7CEG - chains A and B; structure by X-ray diffraction, 3.85 A resolution.

# Chain A
Name: Isoform C of Receptor-type tyrosine-protein phosphatase delta
Organism: Mus musculus
Notes: EC 3.1.3.48
UniProt: Q64487 (PTPRD_MOUSE), isoform Q64487-1; residues 28-408 here correspond to UniProt positions 21-401 (UniProt number = residue number - 7)
Sequence (386 residues; each row starts with the number of its first residue):
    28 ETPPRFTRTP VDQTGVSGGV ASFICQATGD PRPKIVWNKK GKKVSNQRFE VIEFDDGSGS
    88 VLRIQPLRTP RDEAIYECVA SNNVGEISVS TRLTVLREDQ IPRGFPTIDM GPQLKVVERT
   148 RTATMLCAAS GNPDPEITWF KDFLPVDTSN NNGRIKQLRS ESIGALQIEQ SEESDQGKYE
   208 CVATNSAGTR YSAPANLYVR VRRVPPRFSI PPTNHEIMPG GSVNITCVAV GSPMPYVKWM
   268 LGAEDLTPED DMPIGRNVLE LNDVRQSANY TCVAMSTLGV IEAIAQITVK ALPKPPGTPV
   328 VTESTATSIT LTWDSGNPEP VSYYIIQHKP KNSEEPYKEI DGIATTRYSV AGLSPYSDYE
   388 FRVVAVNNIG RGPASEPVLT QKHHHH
Differences from the reference sequence: expression tag (409-413)
Disulfide bonds: C52-C105, C154-C208, C254-C299
Glycans and other covalent adducts: N-acetylglucosamine (NAG) linked to N251, N296

# Chain B
Name: Neuroligin-3
Organism: Mus musculus
UniProt: Q8BYM5 (NLGN3_MOUSE); residues 37-615 here = UniProt positions 37-615
Sequence (579 residues; each row starts with the number of its first residue):
    37 PAPTVNTHFG KLRGARVPLP SEILGPVDQY LGVPYAAPPI GEKRFLPPEP PPSWSGIRNA
    97 THFPPVCPQN IHTAVPEVML PVWFTANLDI VATYIQEPNE DCLYLNVYVP TEDGSGAKKQ
   157 GEDLADNDGD EDEDIRDSGA KPVMVYIHGG SYMEGTGNMI DGSVLASYGN VIVITLNYRV
   217 GVLGFLSTGD QAAKGNYGLL DQIQALRWVS ENIAFFGGDP RRITVFGSGI GASCVSLLTL
   277 SHHSEGLFQR AIIQSGSALS SWAVNYQPVK YTSLLADKVG CNVLDTVDMV DCLRQKSAKE
   337 LVEQDIQPAR YHVAFGPVID GDVIPDDPEI LMEQGEFLNY DIMLGVNQGE GLKFVEGVVD
   397 PEDGVSGTDF DYSVSNFVDN LYGYPEGKDT LRETIKFMYT DWADRDNPET RRKTLVALFT
   457 DHQWVEPSVV TADLHARYGS PTYFYAFYHH CQSLMKPAWS DAAHGDEVPY VFGVPMVGPT
   517 DLFPCNFSKN DVMLSAVVMT YWTNFAKTGD PNKPVPQDTK FIHTKANRFE EVAWSKYNPR
   577 DQLYLHIGLK PRVRDHYRAT KVAFWKHLVP HLYNLHDMF
Unresolved in the structure: 148-173, 555-567
Disulfide bonds: C103-C138, C317-C328, C487-C521
Glycans and other covalent adducts: N-acetylglucosamine (NAG) linked to N95, N522
What the authors report for this chain:
  - mutagenesis - D362A/E372A/N375A, M614A/F615A: abolished binding to Isoform C of Receptor-type tyrosine-protein phosphatase delta (chain A)
  - mutagenesis - D362A/E372A/N375A: abolished binding to NRXN1beta
  - disease-associated variants - R448C: decreased binding to NRXN1beta
  - disease-associated variants - R448C: decreased binding to Isoform C of Receptor-type tyrosine-protein phosphatase delta (chain A)
  - contacts within the chain: R448-W495

# How chain A and chain B interact
Pairs across the interface (40):
  Q74(A) - V319(B)
  Q74(A) - L320(B)  hydrogen bond (backbone-backbone)
  R75(A) - L320(B)
  E77(A) - L320(B)
  E77(A) - D321(B)
  R90(A) - L320(B)
  Q92(A) - L320(B)
  P93(A) - D313(B)
  P93(A) - N318(B)
  R95(A) - D313(B)  salt bridge
  P139(A) - Q303(B)  hydrogen bond (backbone-side chain)
  L141(A) - N301(B)
  L141(A) - Y302(B)
  L141(A) - P304(B)
  V143(A) - D362(B)
  L153(A) - F615(B)  hydrophobic
  S189(A) - E422(B)  hydrogen bond
  K205(A) - T224(B)  hydrogen bond (side chain-backbone)
  K205(A) - V305(B)
  S219(A) - K306(B)  hydrogen bond
  A220(A) - K306(B)
  P221(A) - V305(B)  hydrophobic
  N223(A) - G225(B)  hydrogen bond (side chain-backbone)
  Y225(A) - I355(B)  hydrogen bond (side chain-backbone)
  R227(A) - D362(B)
  V228(A) - D362(B)
  R229(A) - I366(B)  hydrogen bond (side chain-backbone)
  R229(A) - E369(B)  salt bridge
  R229(A) - Q370(B)
  R234(A) - E372(B)  salt bridge
  S236(A) - N375(B)  hydrogen bond
  I237(A) - N375(B)
  V257(A) - Q370(B)
  V257(A) - G371(B)
  G258(A) - Q370(B)  hydrogen bond (backbone-backbone)
  M261(A) - L374(B)  hydrophobic
  M261(A) - Y474(B)
  I281(A) - Y474(B)
  R283(A) - Y474(B)
  R283(A) - G475(B)  hydrogen bond (side chain-backbone)
Also at the interface, not in a pair above, chain A (34 interface residues in all): F170, L185, S187, V255, G282
Also at the interface, not in a pair above, chain B (32 interface residues in all): D226, T322, D356, G357, S476, M614
Interface features reported in the paper:
  - residue pairs: R75(A)-L320(B) (hydrophobic contact), E77(A)-L320(B) (hydrophobic contact), R90(A)-L320(B) (hydrophobic contact), Q92(A)-L320(B) (hydrophobic contact), V143(A)-D362(B), F170(A)-L320(B) (hydrophobic contact), R234(A)-E372(B) (hydrogen bond), S236(A)-N375(B) (hydrogen bond), R283(A)-G475(B) (hydrogen bond)
  - interface residues, chain A: L141(A), L153(A), L185(A), S187(A), P221(A), Y225(A), V257(A), M261(A), I281(A)
  - interface residues, chain B: Y302(B), V305(B), I355(B), Q370(B), G371(B), L374(B), Y474(B), M614(B), F615(B)

# Overview
Chain A and chain B form an interface of 34 and 32 residues respectively; the contacts include 11 hydrogen
bonds and 3 salt bridges. Among the polar pairs are R95(A)-D313(B), R229(A)-E369(B) and R234(A)-E372(B). The
authors report hydrophobic contacts between R75(A) and L320(B), E77(A) and L320(B) and R90(A) and L320(B)
among others; a contact between V143(A) and D362(B); hydrogen bonds between R234(A) and E372(B), S236(A) and
N375(B) and R283(A) and G475(B). The paper reports that D362A/E372A/N375A and M614A/F615A of chain B abolish
binding to Isoform C of Receptor-type tyrosine-protein phosphatase delta (chain A); interface residues
L141(A), L153(A) and Y302(B) among others.
Here chain A is Isoform C of Receptor-type tyrosine-protein phosphatase delta and chain B is Neuroligin-3,
both from Mus musculus. Entry 7CEG (Crystal structure of the complex between mouse PTP delta and neuroligin-3)
was determined by X-ray diffraction (same publication as 7CEE).
